2BCK - chains A and C of the 3 polymer chains in the assembly; structure by X-ray diffraction, 2.80 A resolution.

[Chain A]
Name: HLA class I histocompatibility antigen, A-24 alpha chain
From: Homo sapiens
UniProtKB: P05534 (1A24_HUMAN); residues 1-276 here correspond to UniProt positions 25-300 (UniProt number = residue number + 24)
Amino-acid sequence (294 residues; numbered 1 to 294; the number before each row is that of its first residue):
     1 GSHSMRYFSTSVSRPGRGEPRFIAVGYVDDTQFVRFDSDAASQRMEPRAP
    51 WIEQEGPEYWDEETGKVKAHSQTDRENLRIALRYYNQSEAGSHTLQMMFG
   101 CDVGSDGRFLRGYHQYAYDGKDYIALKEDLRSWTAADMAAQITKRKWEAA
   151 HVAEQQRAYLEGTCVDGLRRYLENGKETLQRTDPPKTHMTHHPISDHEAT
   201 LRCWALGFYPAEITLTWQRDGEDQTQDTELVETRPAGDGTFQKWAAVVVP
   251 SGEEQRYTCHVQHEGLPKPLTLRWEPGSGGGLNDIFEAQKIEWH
Unresolved in the structure: 287-294
Construct notes: cloning artifact (277-294)
Disulfide bonds: C101-C164, C203-C259
Reported in the primary citation:
  - binding site for sulfate ion: R79, R83

[Chain C]
Name: Telomerase reverse transcriptase
Notes: EC 2.7.7.49
UniProtKB: O14746 (TERT_HUMAN); residues 1-9 here correspond to UniProt positions 461-469 (UniProt number = residue number + 460)
Amino-acid sequence (9 residues; row label = number of the first residue in the row):
     1 VYGFVRACL

[Interface between chain A and chain C]
Contacting residue pairs (36; chain A residue first):
  Y7(A) - V1(C)  hydrogen bond (side chain-backbone)
  Y7(A) - Y2(C)  hydrophobic
  F22(A) - Y2(C)
  E63(A) - V1(C)
  E63(A) - Y2(C)  hydrogen bond (side chain-backbone)
  K66(A) - Y2(C)  hydrogen bond (side chain-backbone)
  K66(A) - G3(C)
  K66(A) - F4(C)
  V67(A) - Y2(C)
  H70(A) - Y2(C)  hydrogen bond
  H70(A) - V5(C)
  T73(A) - V5(C)
  T73(A) - R6(C)
  T73(A) - A7(C)
  N77(A) - A7(C)
  N77(A) - C8(C)
  N77(A) - L9(C)  hydrogen bond (side chain-backbone)
  I80(A) - C8(C)  hydrophobic
  I80(A) - L9(C)
  Y84(A) - L9(C)  hydrogen bond (side chain-backbone)
  M97(A) - V5(C)  hydrophobic
  F99(A) - Y2(C)  hydrophobic
  F99(A) - G3(C)
  Y116(A) - V5(C)
  Y123(A) - L9(C)  hydrophobic
  T143(A) - L9(C)  hydrogen bond (side chain-backbone)
  K146(A) - L9(C)  hydrogen bond (side chain-backbone)
  W147(A) - A7(C)
  W147(A) - C8(C)  hydrogen bond (side chain-backbone)
  Q155(A) - F4(C)  hydrogen bond (side chain-backbone)
  Q156(A) - F4(C)  hydrogen bond (side chain-backbone)
  Y159(A) - V1(C)  hydrogen bond (side chain-backbone)
  Y159(A) - Y2(C)
  Y159(A) - G3(C)  hydrogen bond (side chain-backbone)
  T163(A) - V1(C)
  Y171(A) - V1(C)  hydrogen bond (side chain-backbone)
Interface residues without a listed pair, chain A (32 interface residues in all): M5, A24, M45, Y59, A69, D74, E76, V152, C164, G167
From the paper, about this interface:
  - residue pairs: E63(A)-V1(C), K66(A)-G3(C), H70(A)-Y2(C) (hydrogen bond), T73(A)-A7(C) (hydrogen bond), Y84(A)-L9(C) (hydrogen bond), T143(A)-L9(C) (hydrogen bond), Y159(A)-V1(C) (hydrogen bond)

[Summary]
Chain A and chain C form an interface of 32 and 9 residues respectively; the contacts include 14 hydrogen
bonds. Polar contacts include Y7(A)-V1(C), E63(A)-Y2(C) and K66(A)-Y2(C). The paper describes contacts between
E63(A) and V1(C) and K66(A) and G3(C); hydrogen bonds between H70(A) and Y2(C), T73(A) and A7(C) and Y84(A)
and L9(C) among others. The paper reports a binding site for sulfate ion at R79(A) and R83(A).
Chain A is HLA class I histocompatibility antigen, A-24 alpha chain (Homo sapiens) and chain C is Telomerase
reverse transcriptase; the structure, Crystal Structure of HLA-A*2402 Complexed with a telomerase peptide, was
determined by X-ray diffraction.
